Entry 7OSJ (electron microscopy, 3.80 A resolution); this record covers chains B and C of the 6 polymer chains in the assembly.

# Chain B (and C)
Molecule: Probable ABC transporter ATP-binding protein NosF
Source organism: Pseudomonas stutzeri ATCC 14405
Notes: chain C of this document is another copy of the same molecule, construct and numbering; everything in this record applies to it too
Reference sequence: P19844 (NOSF_PSEST); residues 1-308 here = UniProt positions 1-308
Sequence (308 residues; each row starts with the number of its first residue):
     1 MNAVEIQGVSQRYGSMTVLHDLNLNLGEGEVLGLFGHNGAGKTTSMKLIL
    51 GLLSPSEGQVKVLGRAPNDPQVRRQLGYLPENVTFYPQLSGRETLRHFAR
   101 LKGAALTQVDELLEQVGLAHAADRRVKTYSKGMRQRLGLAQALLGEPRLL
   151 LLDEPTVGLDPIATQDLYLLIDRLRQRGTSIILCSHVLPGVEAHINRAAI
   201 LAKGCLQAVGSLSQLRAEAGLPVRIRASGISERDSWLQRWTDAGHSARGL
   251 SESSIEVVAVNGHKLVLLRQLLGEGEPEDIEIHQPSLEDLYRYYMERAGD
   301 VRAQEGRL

# Chain B / chain C interface
Residue-residue contacts (83):
  His37(B) with Asp160(C), salt bridge; Ile162(C)
  Glu114(B) with Arg307(C), salt bridge
  Gln115(B) with Gly306(C); Arg307(C); Leu308(C), hydrogen bond (backbone-backbone)
  Val116(B) with Leu308(C)
  Gly117(B) with Leu308(C)
  Leu159(B) with His186(C)
  Asp160(B) with His37(C), salt bridge; His186(C), salt bridge
  Pro161(B) with His37(C); His186(C); Leu188(C), hydrophobic; Glu288(C); Tyr291(C), hydrophobic
  Ile162(B) with His37(C); Met295(C), hydrophobic; Asp300(C)
  Ala163(B) with Leu308(C)
  Gln165(B) with Glu288(C); Asp289(C); Arg292(C), hydrogen bond
  Asp166(B) with Arg292(C), salt bridge; Ala303(C); Leu308(C)
  Leu170(B) with Gly306(C)
  Arg173(B) with Glu305(C), salt bridge; Gly306(C)
  His186(B) with Leu159(C); Asp160(C); Pro161(C)
  Val187(B) with Val187(C), hydrophobic; Pro189(C)
  Leu188(B) with Pro161(C), hydrophobic
  Pro189(B) with Pro189(C); Gly190(C)
  Gly190(B) with Pro189(C)
  Lys264(B) with Glu278(C), hydrogen bond (side chain-backbone); Asp279(C)
  Leu265(B) with Glu276(C); Pro277(C); Glu278(C)
  Val266(B) with Glu276(C)
  Leu268(B) with Leu272(C); Ile280(C), hydrophobic
  Arg269(B) with Leu272(C), hydrogen bond (side chain-backbone); Gly275(C), hydrogen bond (side chain-backbone); Glu276(C), salt bridge; Pro277(C)
  Leu272(B) with Leu265(C); Leu268(C); Arg269(C); Leu272(C), hydrophobic
  Pro277(B) with Lys264(C); Leu265(C); Leu268(C), hydrophobic
  Glu278(B) with Lys264(C), hydrogen bond (backbone-side chain); Leu265(C), hydrogen bond (side chain-backbone)
  Ile282(B) with Ile280(C); Ile282(C)
  Gln284(B) with Asp279(C); Ile280(C), hydrogen bond (side chain-backbone); Glu281(C)
  Glu288(B) with Pro161(C); Gln165(C)
  Asp289(B) with Gln165(C)
  Tyr291(B) with Pro161(C), hydrophobic
  Arg292(B) with Ile162(C); Gln165(C)
  Met295(B) with Ile162(C), hydrophobic
  Ala303(B) with Asp166(C)
  Glu305(B) with Arg173(C), salt bridge
  Gly306(B) with Leu170(C); Arg173(C), hydrogen bond (backbone-side chain)
  Arg307(B) with Glu114(C), hydrogen bond (side chain-backbone); Gln115(C); Leu170(C)
  Leu308(B) with Gly117(C); Arg136(C); Ala163(C); Asp166(C); Leu167(C), hydrogen bond (backbone-backbone)
Interface residues without a listed pair, chain B (49 interface residues in all): Thr164, Leu167, Leu169, Arg216, Asn261, Gly275, Asp279, Ile280, Glu281, Asp300
Interface residues without a listed pair, chain C (49 interface residues in all): Val116, Leu169, Arg216, Asn261, Gln284

# Overview
Chain B and chain C each contribute 49 residues to their interface; the contacts include 11 hydrogen bonds and
8 salt bridges. Polar contacts include His37(B)-Asp160(C), Glu114(B)-Arg307(C) and Asp160(B)-His186(C).
Both chains are Probable ABC transporter ATP-binding protein NosF (Pseudomonas stutzeri ATCC 14405). Entry
7OSJ (ABC Transporter complex NosDFYL, membrane anchor) was determined by electron microscopy, deposited
together with 7O0Y, 7O0Z, 7O10, 7O11, 7O12, 7O13 and 10 further entries.
